Entry 7QOJ (electron microscopy, 3.21 A resolution); this record covers chains C and N of the 14 polymer chains in the assembly.

== Chain C ==
Name: Ring protein 2 gp40
From: Bacteroides phage crAss001
Reference sequence: A0A385DT87 (A0A385DT87_9CAUD); residues 1-225 here = UniProt positions 1-225
Chain sequence (225 residues; row label = number of the first residue in the row):
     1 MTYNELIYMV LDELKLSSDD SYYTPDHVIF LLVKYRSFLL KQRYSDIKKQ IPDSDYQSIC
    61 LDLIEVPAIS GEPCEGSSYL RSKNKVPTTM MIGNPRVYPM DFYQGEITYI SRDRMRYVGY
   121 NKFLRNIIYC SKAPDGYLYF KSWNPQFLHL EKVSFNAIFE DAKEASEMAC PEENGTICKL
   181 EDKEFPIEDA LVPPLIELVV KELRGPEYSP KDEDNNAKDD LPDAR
Disulfide bonds: Cys60-Cys170

== Chain N ==
Name: Cargo protein 1 gp45
From: Bacteroides phage crAss001
Reference sequence: A0A385DV85 (A0A385DV85_9CAUD); residues 1-842 here = UniProt positions 1-842
Chain sequence (842 residues; row label = number of the first residue in the row):
     1 MAKKKIKRRG KMPPNIFDTG GQSWGQQSSG QFSNAFKGEN LGNSIGSIGG AVGGIAQAGI
    61 SNAQIADTSG IEAQNKAQKN MVVGASSNDD LMSEWGSWNK VKDDYSWKDV RGGSTGQRVT
   121 NTIGAAGQGA AAGASVGGPI GAIVGGVVGL GSAIGGWLGG NRKAKRKAKK LNKEAKEANE
   181 RALTSFETRA DNIDTQNDFN MLANFSAYGG PLEFGSGAIG YEFDNRYLNN QEMSAVAKQR
   241 LTSLPNSFQA LPEMNTYNAF AEGGGLSREK NYGSKKKPYP SVPSGDFAGP HRSYPIPTKA
   301 DARDALRLAG LHGNESVRRK VLAKYPSLKA FGGSLFDSVV GNNFNQSFTQ GIQGMFQQEP
   361 EQTVQAANIA KDGGDIKIKE KNKGKFTAYC GGKVTEACIR KGKNSSNPTT RKRATFAQNA
   421 RNWNAFGGWL NTQGGDFTNG VTFINEGGSH EENPYQGIQI GVDPEGAPNL VEQGEVVYDD
   481 YVFSDRMEIP DDIRKEYKLR GKTFAKAAKS AQRESEERPN DPLSTKGLQA AMERIATAQE
   541 EARQRKEAHR EGNEYPSMFA YGGDTNPYGL ALEDPMSVEE LEALMVQSGE TGEIAPEGNN
   601 GNRQTWTRYA PIIGSGLASL SDLFSKPDYD SADLISGVDL GAEAVGYAPI GNYLSYRPLD
   661 RDFYINKMNQ QAAATRRGLM NTSGGNRLNA QAGILAADYN YGQNMGNLAR QAEEYNQQLR
   721 ERVEAFNRGT NMFNTETGLK ASMFNAESRN AAKRARLGQA TTVAQLRQGI KDQDAARRSA
   781 NITNFLQGLG DMGWENEQAN WLDTLAKSGV LKMNTKGEYT GGTKKAKGGK VRTKKKKGLT
   841 YG
Not modelled in the structure: 1-213, 246-842

== Interface between chain C and chain N ==
Residue-residue contacts - 15 pairs, chain C then chain N:
  Tyr35(C) with Ser216(N)
  Phe38(C) with Ala218(N); Tyr221(N), hydrophobic; Glu222(N)
  Leu39(C) with Tyr221(N)
  Gln42(C) with Tyr221(N); Glu222(N); Asn225(N), hydrogen bond (backbone-side chain)
  Arg43(C) with Tyr221(N), hydrogen bond; Asn225(N), hydrogen bond
  Asp46(C) with Asn229(N)
  Lys201(C) with Gly215(N)
  Glu202(C) with Ser216(N), hydrogen bond
  Gly205(C) with Phe214(N)
  Ser209(C) with Phe214(N)
Also at the interface, not in a pair above, chain C (12 interface residues in all): Leu198, Pro206
Also at the interface, not in a pair above, chain N (9 interface residues in all): Gly217

== Summary ==
12 residues of chain C and 9 residues of chain N are in contact; the contacts include 4 hydrogen bonds. Polar
contacts include Gln42(C)-Asn225(N), Arg43(C)-Tyr221(N) and Arg43(C)-Asn225(N).
Chain C is Ring protein 2 gp40 and chain N is Cargo protein 1 gp45, both from Bacteroides phage crAss001; the
structure, Tail barrel assembly of the phicrAss001 virion with C12 symmetry imposed, was determined by
electron microscopy, deposited together with 7QOG, 7QOH, 7QOI, 7QOK and 7QOL.
